PDB entry 3C0M | X-ray diffraction, 2.88 A resolution | chains A and B

# Chain A (and B)
Protein: Aerolysin
From: Aeromonas hydrophila
Notes: chain B of this document is another copy of the same molecule, construct and numbering; everything in this record applies to it too
UniProt: P09167 (AERA_AERHY); residues 1-470 here correspond to UniProt positions 24-493 (UniProt number = residue number + 23)
Amino-acid sequence (470 residues; each row starts with the number of its first residue):
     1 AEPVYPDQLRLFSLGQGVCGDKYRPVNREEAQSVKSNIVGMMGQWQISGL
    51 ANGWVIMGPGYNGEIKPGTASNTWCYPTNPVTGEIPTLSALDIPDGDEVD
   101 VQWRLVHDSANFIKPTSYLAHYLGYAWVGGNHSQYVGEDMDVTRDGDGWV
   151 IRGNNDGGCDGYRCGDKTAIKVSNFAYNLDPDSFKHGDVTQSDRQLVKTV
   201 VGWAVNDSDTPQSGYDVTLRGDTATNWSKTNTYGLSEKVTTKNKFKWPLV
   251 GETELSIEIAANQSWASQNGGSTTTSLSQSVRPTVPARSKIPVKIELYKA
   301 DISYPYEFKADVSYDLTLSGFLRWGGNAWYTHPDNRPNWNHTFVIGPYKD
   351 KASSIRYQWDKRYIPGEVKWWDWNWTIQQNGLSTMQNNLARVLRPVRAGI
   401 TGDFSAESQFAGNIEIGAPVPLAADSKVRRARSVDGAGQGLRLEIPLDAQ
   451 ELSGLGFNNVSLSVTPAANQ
Not modelled in the structure: 1, 423-440, 469-470
Differences from the reference sequence: engineered mutation Gly221 (Tyr244 in P09167)
Disulfides: Cys19-Cys75, Cys159-Cys164
Swiss-Prot annotation at these positions:
  - region: Trp45 to Tyr61 (Interaction with host N-linked glycan), Tyr233 to Trp265 (Part of the transmembrane beta-barrel after proteolytic activation of the toxin and insertion into the host membrane), Arg323 to His332 (Interaction with glycans from host GPI-anchor)
  - site: His132 (Important for oligomerization), Lys351 (Important for heptamerization), Glu367 (Important for heptamerization)
Reported in the primary citation:
  - conformationally variable residues (side-chain flip): Leu277
  - mutagenesis - K198A: decreased growth

# Interface between chain A and chain B
Contacting residue pairs (74):
  Arg10(A) with Gln46(B)
  Phe12(A) with Ser13(B)
  Ser13(A) with Phe12(B); Ser13(B), hydrogen bond (backbone-side chain); Leu14(B)
  Leu14(A) with Ser13(B)
  Gly40(A) with Gly40(B); Met41(B)
  Met41(A) with Met41(B)
  Gly43(A) with Asp7(B); Arg10(B)
  Gln44(A) with Asp7(B), hydrogen bond; Arg356(B); Asp360(B)
  Trp45(A) with Arg356(B); Tyr357(B), hydrophobic; Asp360(B), hydrogen bond
  Gln46(A) with Arg10(B)
  Gly60(A) with Tyr348(B)
  Tyr61(A) with Tyr348(B), hydrophobic; Tyr357(B)
  Asn62(A) with Lys242(B); Pro347(B); Tyr348(B)
  Ser89(A) with Leu249(B), hydrogen bond (side chain-backbone)
  Leu91(A) with Gly251(B)
  Asp92(A) with His186(B), salt bridge
  Ala110(A) with Arg194(B)
  Lys114(A) with Glu415(B), salt bridge
  Tyr118(A) with Glu415(B), hydrogen bond
  Gln134(A) with Pro292(B); Gly417(B); Ala418(B), hydrogen bond (backbone-backbone)
  Tyr135(A) with Pro292(B); Val293(B); Lys294(B); Ile416(B); Gly417(B)
  Glu138(A) with Lys294(B), salt bridge; Glu415(B)
  Phe184(A) with Lys185(B)
  Lys185(A) with His186(B), hydrogen bond (side chain-backbone); Gly187(B)
  Arg282(A) with Gln378(B); Gly381(B)
  Pro292(A) with Gln134(B); Tyr135(B)
  Val293(A) with Tyr135(B)
  Lys294(A) with Tyr135(B); Glu138(B), salt bridge
  Pro347(A) with Asn62(B)
  Tyr348(A) with Gly60(B); Asn62(B)
  Tyr357(A) with Trp45(B), hydrophobic; Tyr61(B)
  Asp360(A) with Gln44(B), hydrogen bond; Trp45(B), hydrogen bond
  Lys361(A) with Trp45(B); Tyr61(B)
  Gln378(A) with Arg282(B)
  Gln379(A) with Arg282(B)
  Asn380(A) with Arg282(B)
  Gly381(A) with Arg282(B)
  Thr384(A) with Ser280(B)
  Arg391(A) with Glu254(B), salt bridge
  Arg394(A) with Leu249(B); Gly251(B), hydrogen bond (side chain-backbone)
  Glu415(A) with Lys114(B), salt bridge; Tyr118(B), hydrogen bond; Tyr135(B)
  Ile416(A) with Tyr135(B)
  Gly417(A) with Gln134(B); Tyr135(B)
  Ala418(A) with Gln134(B)
Interface residues without a listed pair, chain A (55 interface residues in all): Asp7, Leu11, Met42, Asn111, Val136, Ser183, Leu249, Glu296, Ser354, Arg356, Ile377
Interface residues without a listed pair, chain B (51 interface residues in all): Leu11, Gly43, Trp203, Glu252, Ser354, Lys361, Gln379, Asn380, Arg394

# Summary
55 residues of chain A and 51 residues of chain B are in contact, with 11 hydrogen bonds and 6 salt bridges.
Among the polar pairs are Asp92(A)-His186(B), Lys114(A)-Glu415(B) and Glu138(A)-Lys294(B). From the paper:
K198A of chain A reduces growth; conformational variability at Leu277(A).
Both chains are Aerolysin (Aeromonas hydrophila). Entry 3C0M (Crystal structure of the proaerolysin mutant
Y221G) was determined by X-ray diffraction, deposited together with 3C0N and 3C0O.
